PDB entry 7OML | X-ray diffraction, 2.90 A resolution | chain A

== Chain A ==
Name: Phosphoglucosamine mutase
Source organism: Bacillus subtilis (strain 168)
Notes: EC 5.4.2.10
UniProt: O34824 (GLMM_BACSU); numbering as in UniProt (aligned over 1-448)
Chain sequence (464 residues; each row starts with the number of its first residue):
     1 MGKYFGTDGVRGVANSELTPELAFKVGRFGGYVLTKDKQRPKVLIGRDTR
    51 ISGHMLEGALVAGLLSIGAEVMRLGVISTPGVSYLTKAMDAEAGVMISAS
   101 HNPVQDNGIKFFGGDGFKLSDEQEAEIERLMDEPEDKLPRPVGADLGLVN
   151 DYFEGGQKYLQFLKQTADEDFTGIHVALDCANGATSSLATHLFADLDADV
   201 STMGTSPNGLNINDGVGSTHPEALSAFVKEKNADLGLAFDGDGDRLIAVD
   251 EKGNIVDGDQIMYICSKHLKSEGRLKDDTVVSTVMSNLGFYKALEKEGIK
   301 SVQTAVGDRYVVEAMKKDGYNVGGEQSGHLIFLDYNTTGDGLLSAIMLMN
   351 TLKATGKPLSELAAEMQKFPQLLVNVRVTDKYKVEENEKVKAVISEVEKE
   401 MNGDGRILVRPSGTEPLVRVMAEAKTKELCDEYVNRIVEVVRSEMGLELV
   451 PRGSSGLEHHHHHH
Disordered / not traced: 1, 447-464
Construct notes: expression tag (449-464)
Bound ions: Mg2+: S100, D240, D242, D244
Curated features (UniProtKB/Swiss-Prot):
  - active site: S100 (Phosphoserine intermediate)
  - binding site (Mg(2+)): S100, D240, D242, D244
  - modified residue: S100 (Phosphoserine)
From the paper describing this entry:
  - catalytic residues: S100 (citing earlier work)
  - Mg2+ coordination: S100

== In short ==
S100, D240, D242 and D244 form the Mg2+ site. From UniProt: active-site residue S100 and 4 Mg2+-binding
residues. The paper reports the catalytic residue S100; Mg2+ coordination by S100.
Chain A is Phosphoglucosamine mutase (Bacillus subtilis (strain 168)); the structure, Bacillus subtilis
phosphoglucomutase GlmM (metal bound), was determined by X-ray diffraction together with 7OJS and 7OLH from
the same study.
